Entry 6SOF (electron microscopy, 4.30 A resolution (low resolution: residue-level contacts below are approximate; hydrogen-bond / salt-bridge calls are withheld)); this record covers chains G and H of the 12 polymer chains in the assembly.

# Chain G
Name: Insulin
Organism: Homo sapiens
Reference sequence: P01308 (INS_HUMAN); residues 1-21 here correspond to UniProt positions 90-110 (UniProt number = residue number + 89)
Chain sequence (21 residues; row label = number of the first residue in the row):
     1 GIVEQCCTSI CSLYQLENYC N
Disulfide bonds: C6-C11

# Chain H
Name: Insulin
Organism: Homo sapiens
Reference sequence: P01308 (INS_HUMAN); residues 1-30 here correspond to UniProt positions 25-54 (UniProt number = residue number + 24)
Chain sequence (30 residues; row label = number of the first residue in the row):
     1 FVNQHLCGSH LVEALYLVCG ERGFFYTPKT

# Interface between chain G and chain H
Residue-residue contacts (24; chain G residue first):
  I2(G) with L11(H)
  C6(G) with L6(H)
  C7(G) with L6(H); C7(H)
  T8(G) with H5(H)
  S9(G) with H5(H); L6(H)
  I10(G) with V2(H); N3(H); Q4(H); H5(H); L6(H)
  C11(G) with F1(H); L6(H)
  S12(G) with F1(H)
  L13(G) with F1(H)
  L16(G) with F1(H); L15(H); V18(H)
  Y19(G) with L15(H); F24(H)
  C20(G) with G23(H)
  N21(G) with R22(H); G23(H)
Interface residues without a listed pair, chain H (14 interface residues in all): A14

# In short
13 residues of chain G face 14 of chain H across their interface.
Here chain G is Insulin and chain H is Insulin, both from Homo sapiens. Entry 6SOF (human insulin receptor
ectodomain bound by 4 insulin) was determined by electron microscopy.
